PDB entry 4UQG | X-ray diffraction, 2.00 A resolution | chains A and C of the 3 polymer chains in the assembly

Chain A:
Molecule: DNA polymerase
Source organism: Geobacillus stearothermophilus
Notes: EC 2.7.7.7; fragment: polymerase domain, residues 2-580
Reference sequence: E1C9K5 (E1C9K5_GEOSE); residues 298-876 here correspond to UniProt positions 2-580 (UniProt number = residue number - 296)
Sequence (579 residues; row label = number of the first residue in the row):
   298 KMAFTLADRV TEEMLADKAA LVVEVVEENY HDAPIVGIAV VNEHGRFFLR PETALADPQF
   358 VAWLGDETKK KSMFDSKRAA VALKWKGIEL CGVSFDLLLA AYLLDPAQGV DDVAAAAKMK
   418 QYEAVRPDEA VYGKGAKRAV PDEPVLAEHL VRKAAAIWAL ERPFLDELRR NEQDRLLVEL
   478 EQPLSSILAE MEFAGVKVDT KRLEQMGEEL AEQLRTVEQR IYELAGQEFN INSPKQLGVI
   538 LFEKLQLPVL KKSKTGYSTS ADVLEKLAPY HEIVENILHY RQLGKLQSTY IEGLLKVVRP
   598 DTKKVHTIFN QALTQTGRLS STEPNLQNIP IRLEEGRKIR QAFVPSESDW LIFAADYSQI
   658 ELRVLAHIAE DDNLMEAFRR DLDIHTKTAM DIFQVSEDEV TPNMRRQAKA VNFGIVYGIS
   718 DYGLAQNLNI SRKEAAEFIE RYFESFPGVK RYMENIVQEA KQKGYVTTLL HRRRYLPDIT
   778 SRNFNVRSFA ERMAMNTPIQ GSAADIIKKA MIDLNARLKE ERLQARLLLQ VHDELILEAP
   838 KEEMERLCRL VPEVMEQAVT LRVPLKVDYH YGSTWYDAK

Chain C:
Molecule: 10-nt DNA strand
Sequence (10 nucleotides; row label = number of the first residue in the row):
     4 AGGGAXGGTC
Modified residues: SAY ([(2R,3S,5R)-3-hydroxy-5-(3-hydroxy-4-methanoyl-phenyl)oxolan-2-yl]methyl dihydrogen phosphate) at position 9

How chain A and chain C interact:
Contacting residue pairs (34):
  Asn527(A) - DG11(C)  phosphate contact
  Asn529(A) - DG11(C)  sugar contact
  Ser530(A) - DG11(C)  phosphate contact
  Ser530(A) - DT12(C)  hydrogen bond to the phosphate
  Pro531(A) - DG11(C)  phosphate contact
  Lys582(A) - DG7(C)  base contact
  Ser585(A) - SAY_9(C)  hydrogen bond to the phosphate
  Ser585(A) - DG10(C)  hydrogen bond to the phosphate
  Thr586(A) - SAY_9(C)  sugar contact
  Leu610(A) - DG6(C)  phosphate contact
  Leu610(A) - DG7(C)  phosphate contact
  Thr611(A) - DG5(C)  phosphate contact
  Thr611(A) - DG6(C)  phosphate contact
  Gln612(A) - DG5(C)  phosphate contact
  Gln612(A) - DG6(C)  hydrogen bond to the phosphate
  Thr613(A) - DG5(C)  sugar contact
  Arg615(A) - DG5(C)  hydrogen bond to the base
  Ser617(A) - DG6(C)  phosphate contact
  Ser617(A) - DG7(C)  hydrogen bond to the phosphate
  Ser618(A) - DG7(C)  sugar contact
  Thr619(A) - DG7(C)  phosphate contact
  Thr619(A) - DA8(C)  hydrogen bond to the phosphate
  Glu620(A) - DA8(C)  hydrogen bond to the phosphate
  Asn622(A) - DG7(C)  hydrogen bond to the sugar
  Asn625(A) - DG6(C)  base contact
  Asn625(A) - DG7(C)  base contact
  Tyr714(A) - DA4(C)  stacking on the base
  Arg771(A) - DG5(C)  salt bridge to the phosphate
  Phe786(A) - DG5(C)  phosphate contact
  Arg789(A) - DA4(C)  sugar contact
  Met790(A) - DG5(C)  phosphate contact
  Asn793(A) - DA4(C)  sugar contact
  Gln797(A) - DA4(C)  hydrogen bond to the base
  Gln797(A) - DG5(C)  hydrogen bond to the sugar
Also at the interface, not in a pair above, chain A (28 interface residues in all): Lys532, Pro621, His829

In short:
The interface between chain A and chain C involves 28 residues on one side and 9 on the other; the contacts
include 11 hydrogen bonds, 1 salt bridge and 1 aromatic stacking contact. Polar pairs include
Arg615(A)-DG5(C), Gln797(A)-DA4(C) and Asn622(A)-DG7(C).
Here chain A is DNA polymerase (Geobacillus stearothermophilus) and chain C is a 10-nt DNA strand. Entry 4UQG
(A new bio-isosteric base pair based on reversible bonding) was determined by X-ray diffraction.
